7MT2 - chains A and D of the 54 polymer chains in the assembly; structure by electron microscopy, 2.76 A resolution.

[Chain A]
Molecule: 23S rRNA
From: Mycobacterium tuberculosis H37Rv
Sequence (3138 nucleotides; each row starts with the number of its first residue):
     1 UUGUAAGUGU CUAAGGGCGC AUGGUGGAUG CCUUGGCAUC GAGAGCCGAU GAAGGACGUG
    61 GGAGGCUGCG AUAUGCCUCG GGGAGCUGUC AACCGAGCGU GGAUCCGAGG AUUUCCGAAU
   121 GGGGAAACCC AGCACGAGUG AUGUCGUGCU ACCCGCAUCU GAAUAUAUAG GGUGCGGGAG
   181 GGAACGCGGG GAAGUGAAAC AUCUCAGUAC CCGUAGGAGG AGAAAACAAU UGUGAUUCCG
   241 CAAGUAGUGG CGAGCGAACG CGGAACAGGC UAAACCGCAC GCAUGGGUAA CCGGGUAGGG
   301 GUUGUGUGUG CGGGGUUGUG GGAGGAUAUG UCUCAGCGCU ACCCGGCUGA GAGGCAGUCA
   361 GAAAGUGUCG UGGUUAGCGG AAGUGGCCUG GGAUGGUCUG CCGUAGACGG UGAGAGCCCG
   421 GUACGCGAAA ACCCGGCACC UGCCUAGUAU CAAUUCCCGA GUAGCAGCGG GCCCGUGGAA
   481 UCCGCUGUGA AUCCGCCGGG ACCACCCGGU AAGCCUAAAU ACUCCUCGAU GACCGAUAGC
   541 GGAUUAGUAC CGUGAGGGAA UGGUGAAAAG UACCCCGGGA GGGGAGUGAA AGAGUACCUG
   601 AAACCGUGUG CCUACAAUCC GUCAGAGCCU CCUUUUCCUC UCCGGAGGAG GGUGGUGAUG
   661 GCGUGCCUUU UGAAGAAUGA GCCUGCGAGU CAGGGACAUG UCGCAAGGUU AACCCGUGUG
   721 GGGUAGCCGC AGCGAAAGCG AGUCUGAAUA GGGCGACCCA CACGCGCAUA CGCGCGUGUG
   781 AAUAGUGGCG UGUUCUGGAC CCGAAGCGGA GUGAUCUACC CAUGGCCAGG GUGAAGCGCG
   841 GGUAAGACCG CGUGGAGGCC CGAACCCACU UAGGUUGAAG ACUGAGGGGA UGAGCUGUGG
   901 GUAGGGGUGA AAGGCCAAUC AAACUCCGUG AUAGCUGGUU CUCCCCGAAA UGCAUUUAGG
   961 UGCAGCGUUG CGUGGUUCAC CGCGGAGGUA GAGCUACUGG AUGGCCGAUG GGCCCUACUA
  1021 GGUUACUGAC GUCAGCCAAA CUCCGAAUGC CGUGGUGUAA AGCGUGGCAG UGAGACGGCG
  1081 GGGGAUAAGC UCCGUACGUC GAAAGGGAAA CAGCCCAGAU CGCCGGCUAA GGCCCCCAAG
  1141 CGUGUGCUAA GUGGGAAAGG AUGUGCAGUC GCAAAGACAA CCAGGAGGUU GGCUUAGAAG
  1201 CAGCCACCCU UGAAAGAGUG CGUAAUAGCU CACUGGUCAA GUGAUUGUGC GCCGAUAAUG
  1261 UAGCGGGGCU CAAGCACACC GCCGAAGCCG CGGCACAUCC ACCUUGUGGU GGGUGUGGGU
  1321 AGGGGAGCGU CCCUCAUUCA GCGAAGCCAC CGGGUGACCG GUGGUGGAGG GUGGGGGAGU
  1381 GAGAAUGCAG GCAUGAGUAG CGACAAGGCA AGUGAGAACC UUGCCCGCCG AAAGACCAAG
  1441 GGUUCCUGGG CCAGGCCAGU CCGCCCAGGG UGAGUCGGGA CCUAAGGCGA GGCCGACAGG
  1501 CGUAGUCGAU GGACAACGGG UUGAUAUUCC CGUACCCGUG UGUGGGCGCC CGUGACGAAU
  1561 CAGCGGUACU AACCACCCAA AACCGGAUCG AUCACUCCCC UUCGGGGGUG UGGAGUUCUG
  1621 GGGCUGCGUG GGAACUUCGC UGGUAGUAGU CAAGCGAAGG GGUGACGCAG GAAGGUAGCC
  1681 GUACCAGUCA GUGGUAACAC UGGGGCAAGC CGGUAGGGAG AGCGAUAGGC AAAUCCGUCG
  1741 CUCACUAAUC CUGAGAGGUG ACGCAUAGCC GGUUGAGGCG AAUUCGGUGA UCCUCUGCUG
  1801 CCAAGAAAAG CCUCUAGCGA GCACACACAC GGCCCGUACC CCAAACCGAC ACAGGUGGUC
  1861 AGGUAGAGCA UACCAAGGCG UACGAGAUAA CUAUGGUUAA GGAACUCGGC AAAAUGCCCC
  1921 CGUAACUUCG GGAGAAGGGG GACCGGAAUA UCGUGAACAC CCUUGCGGUG GGAGCGGGAU
  1981 CCGGUCGCAG AAACCAGUGA GGAGCGACUG UUUACUAAAA ACACAGGUCC GUGCGAAGUC
  2041 GCAAGACGAU GUAUACGGAC UGACGCCUGC CCGGUGCUGG AAGGUUAAGA GGACCCGUUA
  2101 ACCCGCAAGG GUGAAGCGGA GAAUUUAAGC CCCAGUAAAC GGCGGUGGUA ACUAUAACCA
  2161 UCCUAAGGUA GCGAAAUUCC UUGUCGGGUA AGUUCCGACC UGCACGAAUG GCGUAACGAC
  2221 UUCUCAACUG UCUCAACCAU AGACUCGGCG AAAUUGCACU ACGAGUAAAG AUGCUCGUUA
  2281 CGCGCGGCAG GACGAAAAGA CCCCGGGACC UUCACUACAA CUUGGUAUUG AUGUUCGGUA
  2341 CGGUUUGUGU AGGAUAGGUG GGAGACUGUG AAACCUCGAC GCCAGUUGGG GCGGAGUCGU
  2401 UGUUGAAAUA CCACUCUGAU CGUAUUGGGC AUCUAACCUC GAACCCUGAA UCGGGUUUAG
  2461 GGACAGUGCC UGGCGGGUAG UUUAACUGGG GCGGUUGCCU CCUAAAAUGU AACGGAGGCG
  2521 CCCAAAGGUU CCCUCAACCU GGACGGCAAU CAGGUGGCGA GUGUAAAUGC ACAAGGGAGC
  2581 UUGACUGCGA GACUUACAAG UCAAGCAGGG ACGAAAGUCG GGAUUAGUGA UCCGGCACCC
  2641 CCGAGUGGAA GGGGUGUCGC UCAACGGAUA AAAGGUACCC CGGGGAUAAC AGGCUGAUCU
  2701 UCCCCAAGAG UCCAUAUCGA CGGGAUGGUU UGGCACCUCG AUGUCGGCUC GUCGCAUCCU
  2761 GGGGCUGGAG CAGGUCCCAA GGGUUGGGCU GUUCGCCCAU UAAAGCGGCA CGCGAGCUGG
  2821 GUUUAGAACG UCGUGAGACA GUUCGGUCUC UAUCCGCCGC GCGCGUCAGA AACUUGAGGA
  2881 AACCUGUCCC UAGUACGAGA GGACCGGGAC GGACGAACCU CUGGUGCACC AGUUGUCCCG
  2941 CCAGGGGCAC CGCUGGAUAG CCACGUUCGG UCAGGAUAAC CGCUGAAAGC AUCUAAGCGG
  3001 GAAACCUUCU CCAAGAUCAG GUUUCUCACC CACUUGGUGG GAUAAGGCCC CCCGCAGAAC
  3061 ACGGGUUCAA UAGGUCAGAC CUGGAAGCUC AGUAAUGGGU GUAGGGAACU GGUGCUAACC
  3121 GGCCGAAAAC UUACAACA
Disordered / not traced: 1-4, 1013-1022, 3133-3138
Modified / non-standard residues: 5MU (5-methyluridine 5'-monophosphate) at position 2177; OMG (o2'-methylguanosine-5'-monophosphate) at position 2489; OMG (o2'-methylguanosine-5'-monophosphate) at position 2791
Ion coordination: Mg2+ site 1: C31, G1370; Mg2+ site 2: C46, G217; Mg2+ site 3 near G60 (its only coordinating residue here); Mg2+ site 4 near U72 (its only coordinating residue here); Mg2+ site 5 near U120 (its only coordinating residue here); Mg2+ site 6: A162, U166; Mg2+ site 7: G194, U2481; Mg2+ site 8: A199, C200; Mg2+ site 9 near G220 (its only coordinating residue here); Mg2+ site 10 near C251 (its only coordinating residue here); Mg2+ site 11: G379, G421; Mg2+ site 12: U411, A415; 151 more Mg2+ sites not listed
Residues lining bound ligands: N-formylmethionine (FME): G2299, A2300, C2301, A2689, U2744, U2823

[Chain D]
Protein: 50S ribosomal protein L3
From: Mycobacterium tuberculosis (strain ATCC 25618 / H37Rv)
UniProtKB: P9WH87 (RL3_MYCTU); numbering as in UniProt (aligned over 1-217)
Chain sequence (217 residues; each row starts with the number of its first residue):
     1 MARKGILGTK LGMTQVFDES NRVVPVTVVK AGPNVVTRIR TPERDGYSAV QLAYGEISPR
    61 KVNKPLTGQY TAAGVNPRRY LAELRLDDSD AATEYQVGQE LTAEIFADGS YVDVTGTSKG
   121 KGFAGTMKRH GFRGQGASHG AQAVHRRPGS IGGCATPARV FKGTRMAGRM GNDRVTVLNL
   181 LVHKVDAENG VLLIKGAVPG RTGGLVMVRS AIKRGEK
Disordered / not traced: 1, 215-217

[How chain A and chain D interact]
Residue-residue contacts (201; chain A residue first):
  A872(A) / Gly-140(D)  phosphate contact
  G873(A) / Gln-142(D)  phosphate contact
  G873(A) / Ala-143(D)  phosphate contact
  U875(A) / Gln-142(D)  hydrogen bond to the base
  U1259(A) / Thr-156(D)  base contact
  U1259(A) / Pro-157(D)  base contact
  U1259(A) / Arg-159(D)  hydrogen bond to the base
  A1889(A) / Phe-123(D)  hydrogen bond to the sugar
  A1890(A) / Phe-123(D)  sugar contact
  A1890(A) / Gly-125(D)  sugar contact
  A1890(A) / Ala-167(D)  sugar contact
  C1891(A) / Arg-146(D)  salt bridge to the phosphate
  C1891(A) / Arg-147(D)  phosphate contact
  U1892(A) / Ala-143(D)  sugar contact
  U1892(A) / Val-144(D)  phosphate contact
  U1892(A) / His-145(D)  hydrogen bond to the phosphate
  U1892(A) / Arg-146(D)  hydrogen bond to the phosphate
  A1893(A) / Ala-143(D)  phosphate contact
  A1893(A) / His-145(D)  salt bridge to the phosphate
  C1905(A) / His-139(D)  hydrogen bond to the base
  U1906(A) / His-139(D)  sugar contact
  G1908(A) / His-139(D)  hydrogen bond to the base
  C1910(A) / Ser-138(D)  hydrogen bond to the base
  C1910(A) / His-139(D)  stacking on the base
  A1911(A) / Ser-138(D)  sugar contact
  U2231(A) / Ala-137(D)  phosphate contact
  U2231(A) / Ser-138(D)  sugar contact
  U2231(A) / His-139(D)  hydrogen bond to the sugar
  C2232(A) / Gly-136(D)  phosphate contact
  C2232(A) / Ala-137(D)  hydrogen bond to the phosphate
  A2235(A) / Met-127(D)  sugar contact
  A2235(A) / Arg-133(D)  phosphate contact
  A2236(A) / Arg-146(D)  salt bridge to the phosphate
  C2262(A) / Arg-159(D)  hydrogen bond to the phosphate
  G2263(A) / Arg-159(D)  salt bridge to the phosphate
  G2270(A) / Thr-156(D)  base contact
  G2286(A) / Phe-123(D)  base contact
  G2287(A) / Met-166(D)  hydrogen bond to the base
  C2288(A) / Ile-151(D)  sugar contact
  C2288(A) / Met-166(D)  base contact
  A2289(A) / Arg-147(D)  salt bridge to the phosphate
  A2289(A) / Gly-149(D)  sugar contact
  A2289(A) / Ile-151(D)  sugar contact
  G2290(A) / Ser-150(D)  phosphate contact
  G2290(A) / Ile-151(D)  hydrogen bond to the phosphate
  G2290(A) / Gly-152(D)  sugar contact
  G2290(A) / Gly-153(D)  sugar contact
  G2290(A) / Cys-154(D)  hydrogen bond to the sugar
  G2290(A) / Pro-157(D)  hydrogen bond to the sugar
  G2290(A) / Ala-158(D)  hydrogen bond to the base
  G2290(A) / Arg-159(D)  base contact
  G2290(A) / Val-160(D)  base contact
  G2291(A) / Cys-154(D)  hydrogen bond to the phosphate
  G2291(A) / Ala-155(D)  sugar contact
  G2291(A) / Ala-158(D)  sugar contact
  U2749(A) / Arg-133(D)  phosphate contact
  U2749(A) / Gly-134(D)  sugar contact
  U2749(A) / Gln-135(D)  sugar contact
  U2749(A) / Pro-148(D)  hydrogen bond to the sugar
  U2749(A) / Gly-149(D)  sugar contact
  U2749(A) / Ser-150(D)  hydrogen bond to the base
  C2750(A) / Phe-132(D)  phosphate contact
  C2750(A) / Arg-133(D)  salt bridge to the phosphate
  C2750(A) / Pro-148(D)  sugar contact
  C2750(A) / Ser-150(D)  hydrogen bond to the sugar
  G2751(A) / Phe-132(D)  phosphate contact
  G2751(A) / Arg-165(D)  salt bridge to the phosphate
  C2809(A) / Thr-156(D)  hydrogen bond to the sugar
  C2809(A) / Pro-157(D)  sugar contact
  A2810(A) / Cys-154(D)  hydrogen bond to the base
  A2810(A) / Ala-155(D)  base contact
  A2810(A) / Thr-156(D)  hydrogen bond to the phosphate
  G2812(A) / Ser-150(D)  base contact
  G2812(A) / Gly-152(D)  hydrogen bond to the base
  G2812(A) / Gly-153(D)  sugar contact
  G2812(A) / Cys-154(D)  hydrogen bond to the sugar
  C2813(A) / Ser-150(D)  hydrogen bond to the sugar
  C2813(A) / Gly-152(D)  sugar contact
  C2813(A) / Gly-153(D)  sugar contact
  C2813(A) / Cys-154(D)  sugar contact
  G2816(A) / Gln-135(D)  base contact
  G2816(A) / Val-144(D)  sugar contact
  G2816(A) / Arg-147(D)  salt bridge to the phosphate
  G2816(A) / Ser-150(D)  base contact
  C2817(A) / Ala-141(D)  sugar contact
  C2817(A) / Gln-142(D)  hydrogen bond to the sugar
  C2817(A) / Val-144(D)  sugar contact
  U2818(A) / His-139(D)  phosphate contact
  U2818(A) / Gly-140(D)  sugar contact
  U2818(A) / Gln-142(D)  phosphate contact
  U2849(A) / Gln-142(D)  phosphate contact
  G2856(A) / Arg-159(D)  sugar contact
  G2856(A) / Val-160(D)  hydrogen bond to the sugar
  C2857(A) / Val-160(D)  sugar contact
  C2857(A) / Phe-161(D)  sugar contact
  C2857(A) / Lys-162(D)  phosphate contact
  C2857(A) / Gly-163(D)  phosphate contact
  C2857(A) / Thr-164(D)  sugar contact
  C2857(A) / Met-166(D)  hydrogen bond to the sugar
  C2858(A) / Arg-129(D)  hydrogen bond to the sugar
  C2858(A) / Lys-162(D)  phosphate contact
  C2858(A) / Gly-163(D)  hydrogen bond to the phosphate
  C2858(A) / Thr-164(D)  sugar contact
  C2858(A) / Met-166(D)  sugar contact
  C2858(A) / Ala-167(D)  hydrogen bond to the sugar
  G2859(A) / Arg-129(D)  salt bridge to the phosphate
  G2859(A) / Arg-169(D)  hydrogen bond to the sugar
  C2860(A) / Arg-169(D)  sugar contact
  A2871(A) / Asn-63(D)  sugar contact
  A2871(A) / Pro-65(D)  sugar contact
  A2871(A) / Gln-69(D)  base contact
  A2872(A) / Leu-66(D)  sugar contact
  A2872(A) / Gln-69(D)  hydrogen bond to the base
  A2872(A) / Leu-81(D)  sugar contact
  C2873(A) / Arg-40(D)  hydrogen bond to the base
  C2873(A) / Gln-51(D)  hydrogen bond to the sugar
  C2873(A) / Leu-81(D)  sugar contact
  C2873(A) / Ala-82(D)  phosphate contact
  C2873(A) / Glu-83(D)  hydrogen bond to the sugar
  U2874(A) / Tyr-47(D)  hydrogen bond to the sugar
  U2874(A) / Ala-82(D)  phosphate contact
  U2874(A) / Glu-83(D)  hydrogen bond to the phosphate
  U2875(A) / Tyr-47(D)  sugar contact
  U2875(A) / Arg-85(D)  salt bridge to the phosphate
  G2876(A) / Arg-85(D)  salt bridge to the phosphate
  A2917(A) / Ser-118(D)  phosphate contact
  A2917(A) / Val-175(D)  sugar contact
  A2917(A) / Pro-199(D)  sugar contact
  C2918(A) / Lys-10(D)  hydrogen bond to the phosphate
  C2918(A) / Met-13(D)  hydrogen bond to the sugar
  C2918(A) / Ser-118(D)  phosphate contact
  C2918(A) / Lys-119(D)  hydrogen bond to the phosphate
  C2918(A) / Lys-121(D)  salt bridge to the phosphate
  C2918(A) / Ala-197(D)  sugar contact
  C2918(A) / Val-198(D)  sugar contact
  C2918(A) / Pro-199(D)  sugar contact
  C2918(A) / Gly-200(D)  hydrogen bond to the phosphate
  C2919(A) / Lys-10(D)  salt bridge to the phosphate
  C2919(A) / Met-13(D)  sugar contact
  C2919(A) / Lys-119(D)  salt bridge to the phosphate
  U2920(A) / Met-13(D)  sugar contact
  U2920(A) / Thr-14(D)  sugar contact
  U2920(A) / Gln-15(D)  sugar contact
  U2920(A) / Pro-25(D)  base contact
  C2961(A) / Lys-119(D)  salt bridge to the phosphate
  C2962(A) / Lys-121(D)  phosphate contact
  C2962(A) / Lys-128(D)  salt bridge to the phosphate
  U2966(A) / Pro-25(D)  sugar contact
  U2967(A) / Leu-180(D)  sugar contact
  U2967(A) / Lys-195(D)  phosphate contact
  U2967(A) / Gly-196(D)  sugar contact
  U2967(A) / Ala-197(D)  sugar contact
  C2968(A) / Leu-178(D)  hydrogen bond to the sugar
  C2968(A) / Asn-179(D)  sugar contact
  C2968(A) / Lys-195(D)  salt bridge to the phosphate
  G2969(A) / Asn-179(D)  hydrogen bond to the phosphate
  G2969(A) / Lys-213(D)  hydrogen bond to the phosphate
  G2970(A) / Lys-213(D)  salt bridge to the phosphate
  U2971(A) / Lys-213(D)  base contact
  C3009(A) / Ile-212(D)  phosphate contact
  C3009(A) / Lys-213(D)  sugar contact
  U3010(A) / Thr-176(D)  hydrogen bond to the phosphate
  C3011(A) / Arg-174(D)  salt bridge to the phosphate
  C3011(A) / Thr-176(D)  hydrogen bond to the phosphate
  C3012(A) / Arg-174(D)  phosphate contact
  U3022(A) / Arg-38(D)  hydrogen bond to the sugar
  U3022(A) / Arg-40(D)  hydrogen bond to the base
  U3022(A) / Arg-44(D)  sugar contact
  U3022(A) / Asp-45(D)  hydrogen bond to the sugar
  U3023(A) / Arg-38(D)  phosphate contact
  U3023(A) / Arg-44(D)  salt bridge to the phosphate
  U3023(A) / Gln-69(D)  hydrogen bond to the base
  U3024(A) / Lys-64(D)  sugar contact
  U3024(A) / Pro-65(D)  hydrogen bond to the sugar
  U3024(A) / Gly-68(D)  sugar contact
  U3024(A) / Gln-69(D)  sugar contact
  C3025(A) / Lys-64(D)  hydrogen bond to the phosphate
  C3025(A) / Pro-65(D)  sugar contact
  U3026(A) / Lys-64(D)  salt bridge to the phosphate
  A3045(A) / Lys-64(D)  phosphate contact
  G3046(A) / Asn-63(D)  phosphate contact
  G3046(A) / Lys-64(D)  hydrogen bond to the phosphate
  G3046(A) / Pro-65(D)  phosphate contact
  G3047(A) / Asn-63(D)  hydrogen bond to the phosphate
  C3055(A) / Arg-201(D)  sugar contact
  A3056(A) / Gly-120(D)  phosphate contact
  A3056(A) / Asn-172(D)  hydrogen bond to the phosphate
  A3056(A) / Arg-201(D)  phosphate contact
  G3057(A) / Gly-120(D)  phosphate contact
  G3057(A) / Lys-121(D)  phosphate contact
  G3057(A) / Gly-122(D)  hydrogen bond to the phosphate
  G3057(A) / Arg-169(D)  hydrogen bond to the phosphate
  A3058(A) / Phe-123(D)  phosphate contact
  C3060(A) / Arg-169(D)  base contact
  A3061(A) / Arg-169(D)  base contact
  G3065(A) / Lys-61(D)  salt bridge to the phosphate
  G3065(A) / Arg-79(D)  salt bridge to the phosphate
  U3066(A) / Arg-60(D)  salt bridge to the phosphate
  U3066(A) / Lys-61(D)  phosphate contact
  C3068(A) / Arg-60(D)  hydrogen bond to the sugar
  A3069(A) / Arg-60(D)  sugar contact
Other interface residues (no listed pair), chain A (93 interface residues in all): G874, G1260, C2748, U2752, G2819, A2870, A2916, C2921, G3021, G3064
Other interface residues (no listed pair), chain D (94 interface residues in all): Thr-115, Ala-124, Gly-168, Met-170, Val-177, Thr-202, Arg-209

[In short]
The interface between chain A and chain D involves 93 residues on one side and 94 on the other; the contacts
include 60 hydrogen bonds, 24 salt bridges and 1 aromatic stacking contact. Polar pairs include
U875(A)/Gln-142(D), U1259(A)/Arg-159(D) and C1905(A)/His-139(D). Bound to chain A: N-formylmethionine.
Chain A is 23S rRNA (Mycobacterium tuberculosis H37Rv) and chain D is 50S ribosomal protein L3 (Mycobacterium
tuberculosis (strain ATCC 25618 / H37Rv)); the structure, Mtb 70S initiation complex, was determined by
electron microscopy (same publication as 7MSC, 7MSH, 7MSM, 7MSZ, 7MT3 and 7MT7).
